PDB entry 2H5C | X-ray diffraction, 0.82 A resolution | chain A

[Chain A]
Name: Alpha-lytic protease
From: Lysobacter enzymogenes
Notes: EC 3.4.21.12; fragment: mature protease domain (residues 200-397)
UniProt: P00778 (PRLA_LYSEN); the construct lacks a stretch of the UniProt sequence and is renumbered around it, so the offset changes along the chain: 16-19 = UniProt 202-205; 31-36 = UniProt 206-211; 38-44 = UniProt 212-218; 45-48 = UniProt 220-223; 13 more segments
Sequence (198 residues; row label = number of the first residue in the row; note: 60 numbers in that range are skipped by the numbering (no residue carries them; nothing is unmodelled there); a row labelled like 15A-15B holds insertion residues (15A, then the next letters in order)):
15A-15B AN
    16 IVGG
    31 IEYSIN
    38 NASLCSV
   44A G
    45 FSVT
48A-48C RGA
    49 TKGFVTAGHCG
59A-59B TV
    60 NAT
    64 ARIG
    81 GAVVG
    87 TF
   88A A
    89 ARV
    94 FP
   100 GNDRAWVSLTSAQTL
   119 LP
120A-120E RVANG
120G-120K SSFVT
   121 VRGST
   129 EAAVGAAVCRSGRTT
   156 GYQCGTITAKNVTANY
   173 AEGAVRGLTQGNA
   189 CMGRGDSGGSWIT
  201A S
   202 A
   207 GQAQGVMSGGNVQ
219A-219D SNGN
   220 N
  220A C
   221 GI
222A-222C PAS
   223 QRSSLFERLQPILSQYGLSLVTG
Curated features (UniProtKB/Swiss-Prot):
  - active site (Charge relay system): His-57, Asp-102, Ser-195
Disulfides: Cys-42/Cys-58, Cys-137/Cys-159, Cys-189/Cys-220A
What the authors report for this chain:
  - catalytic residues: His-57, Asp-102, Ser-195 (citing earlier work)
  - catalytic residues: Gly-193
  - binding site for sulfate ion: His-57, Arg-122, Arg-192, Gly-193, Ser-195
  - binding site for glycerol: Ala-173
  - conformationally variable residues (side-chain flip): Ser-195
  - contacts within the chain: His-57/Asp-102 (hydrogen bond), Asp-102/Ser-214 (hydrogen bond), His-57/Ser-214

[In short]
From UniProt: 3 active-site residues. The paper reports catalytic residues His-57, Asp-102 and Ser-195 among
others; a binding site for sulfate ion at His-57, Arg-122 and Arg-192 among others.
Chain A is Alpha-lytic protease (Lysobacter enzymogenes); the structure, 0.82A resolution crystal structure of
alpha-lytic protease at pH 5, was determined by X-ray diffraction, deposited together with 2H5D.
